4GHC - chains A and B of the 4 polymer chains in the assembly; structure by X-ray diffraction, 1.55 A resolution.

Chain A (and B):
Name: Homoprotocatechuate 2,3-dioxygenase
From: Brevibacterium fuscum
Notes: EC 1.13.11.15; chain B of this document is another copy of the same molecule, construct and numbering; everything in this record applies to it too
Reference sequence: Q45135 (Q45135_9MICO); numbering as in UniProt (aligned over 1-365)
Chain sequence (365 residues; numbered 1 to 365; the number before each row is that of its first residue):
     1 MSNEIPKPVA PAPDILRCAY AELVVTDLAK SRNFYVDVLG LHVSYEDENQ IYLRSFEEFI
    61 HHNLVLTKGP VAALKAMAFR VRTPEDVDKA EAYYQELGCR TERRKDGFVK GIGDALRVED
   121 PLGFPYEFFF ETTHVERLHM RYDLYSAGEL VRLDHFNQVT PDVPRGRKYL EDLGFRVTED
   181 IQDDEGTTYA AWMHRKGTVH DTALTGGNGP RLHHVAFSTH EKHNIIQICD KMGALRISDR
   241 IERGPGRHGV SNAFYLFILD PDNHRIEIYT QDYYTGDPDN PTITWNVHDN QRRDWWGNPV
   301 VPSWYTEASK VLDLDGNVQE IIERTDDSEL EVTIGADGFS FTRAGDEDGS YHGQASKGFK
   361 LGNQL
Not modelled in the structure: 1-2, 363-365
Sequence notes: engineered mutation F257 (Tyr in Q45135)
Metal / ion sites: Fe2+: H155, H214, E267
Reported in the primary citation:
  - Fe2+ coordination: H155, H214, E267
  - contacts within the chain: D154-H155 (hydrogen bond), H213-H214 (hydrogen bond), H248-E267 (hydrogen bond)
  - catalytic residues: H200 (citing earlier work)

Interface between chain A and chain B:
Residue-residue contacts - 66 pairs, chain A then chain B:
  L16(A) - D277(B)
  L16(A) - P278(B)
  R17(A) - Y274(B)
  R17(A) - D277(B)  salt bridge
  E57(A) - Y273(B)
  F59(A) - D277(B)
  F59(A) - D279(B)
  F59(A) - P281(B)
  R80(A) - D277(B)  salt bridge
  R80(A) - D279(B)  salt bridge
  R82(A) - P278(B)
  H134(A) - D279(B)  salt bridge
  R137(A) - Y273(B)
  R137(A) - Y274(B)  hydrogen bond (side chain-backbone)
  R137(A) - N280(B)  hydrogen bond
  R137(A) - P281(B)  hydrogen bond (side chain-backbone)
  R137(A) - I283(B)
  H139(A) - N252(B)  hydrogen bond (backbone-side chain)
  H139(A) - Y273(B)
  M140(A) - H248(B)
  M140(A) - G249(B)
  M140(A) - N252(B)
  M140(A) - W295(B)  hydrophobic
  Y142(A) - R247(B)  hydrogen bond
  Y142(A) - N252(B)  hydrogen bond
  Y142(A) - W295(B)
  R152(A) - D272(B)  hydrogen bond (side chain-backbone)
  R152(A) - Y273(B)
  R152(A) - Y274(B)
  R176(A) - R82(B)
  H220(A) - Q271(B)
  E221(A) - E221(B)
  E221(A) - K222(B)  salt bridge
  E221(A) - Q271(B)  hydrogen bond
  K222(A) - E221(B)  salt bridge
  R247(A) - Y142(B)  hydrogen bond
  H248(A) - M140(B)
  G249(A) - M140(B)
  N252(A) - H139(B)  hydrogen bond (side chain-backbone)
  N252(A) - M140(B)
  N252(A) - Y142(B)  hydrogen bond
  Q271(A) - H220(B)
  Q271(A) - E221(B)  hydrogen bond
  D272(A) - R152(B)  hydrogen bond (backbone-side chain)
  Y273(A) - E57(B)
  Y273(A) - R137(B)
  Y273(A) - H139(B)
  Y273(A) - R152(B)
  Y274(A) - R17(B)
  Y274(A) - R137(B)  hydrogen bond (backbone-side chain)
  Y274(A) - R152(B)
  G276(A) - L16(B)
  D277(A) - L16(B)
  D277(A) - R17(B)  salt bridge
  D277(A) - F59(B)
  D277(A) - R80(B)  salt bridge
  P278(A) - L16(B)
  P278(A) - R82(B)
  D279(A) - F59(B)
  D279(A) - R80(B)  salt bridge
  D279(A) - H134(B)  salt bridge
  N280(A) - R137(B)  hydrogen bond
  P281(A) - F59(B)
  P281(A) - R137(B)
  W295(A) - M140(B)  hydrophobic
  W295(A) - Y142(B)
Interface residues without a listed pair, chain A (35 interface residues in all): I60, F130, I283, W285
Interface residues without a listed pair, chain B (34 interface residues in all): I60, F130, G276, W285

Summary:
35 residues of chain A face 34 of chain B across their interface, with 15 hydrogen bonds and 10 salt bridges.
Polar pairs include R17(A)-D277(B), R80(A)-D277(B) and R80(A)-D279(B). The Fe2+ site is built by H155(A),
H214(A) and E267(A). From the paper: the catalytic residue H200(A); Fe2+ coordination by H155(A), H214(A) and
E267(A).
Chain A and chain B are both Homoprotocatechuate 2,3-dioxygenase (Brevibacterium fuscum); the structure,
Structure of Y257F variant of Homoprotocatechuate 2,3-Dioxygenase from B.fuscum at 1.55 Ang resolution, was
determined by X-ray diffraction (same publication as 4GHD, 4GHE, 4GHF, 4GHG and 4GHH).
